PDB entry 8QPQ | electron microscopy, 2.70 A resolution | chains TD and LA of the 15 polymer chains in the assembly

# Chain TD
Molecule: gp30
From: Haloferax tailed virus 1
Chain sequence (115 residues; numbered 1 to 115; the number before each row is that of its first residue):
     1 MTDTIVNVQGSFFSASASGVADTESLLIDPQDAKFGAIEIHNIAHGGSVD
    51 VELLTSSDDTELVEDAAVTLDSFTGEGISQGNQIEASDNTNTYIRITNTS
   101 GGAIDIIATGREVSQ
Disordered / not traced: 1
Modified residues: His45 (N1-phosphonohistidine; NEP)
Bound ions: Mg2+ site 1: Asp59, Asp88, Asn91 (shared with Asp335(LA) of chain LA); Mg2+ site 2: Asn89 (shared with Asp335(LA) of chain LA); Mg2+ site 3 near Asp105 (its only coordinating residue here)

# Chain LA
Molecule: HK97 gp5-like major capsid protein
From: Haloferax tailed virus 1
UniProt: A0A410N6T9 (A0A410N6T9_9CAUD); residues 1-396 here = UniProt positions 1-396
Chain sequence (396 residues; numbered 1 to 396; the number before each row is that of its first residue):
     1 MLMEAALPGSDVSAREVAKVWPGAKKGDYSFLQGNQSRSLEAEMTRTARA
    51 EAGTDRHRALKDYAVDADNLPKTLSAGSKHLTEDGDVIEARLDDAIPRML
   101 FAASDPEYVDTLFREQLLEVVMEGRELRKVAREASNVINANTRVGDVPIA
   151 SDEEFARPTGQGAEIRDDGETYTTVAWNATKLTEGSRVTDEMRDQAMVDL
   201 IERNIQRVGASLENGINRVFLTELVDNAQNNHDTAGSNQGYQALNSAVGE
   251 VDKDDFRPDTYVTHPDYRTQLFNDTNLAYANRAGTNEVLRNREDAPIVGD
   301 IAGLDMHAAMSSATYDDGTDIGWSGGSETWGFSSDGDKGAVVYDRDNIHT
   351 ILYAPNGQDVEIKDYEDPIRDITGVNGRLHVDCQYSQGRSSATVQY
Disordered / not traced: 1-100
Bound ions: Mg2+ site 1: Glu115 (shared with 1 residue of chain LB); Mg2+ site 2: Glu154, Asp168; Mg2+ site 3 near Glu164 (its only coordinating residue here); Mg2+ site 4: Asn230, Asp254; Mg2+ site 5: Asn291 (shared with 1 residue of chain LB); Mg2+ site 6: Asp300, Asp305 (shared with 1 residue of chain LF); Mg2+ site 7: Asp335 (shared with Asp59(TD), Asp88(TD), Asn91(TD) of chain TD)

# Interface between chain TD and chain LA
Pairs across the interface - 10 pairs, chain TD then chain LA:
  Asp59(TD) with Asp335(LA)
  Thr60(TD) with Asp335(LA)
  Asp88(TD) with Asp335(LA), hydrogen bond (side chain-backbone)
  Asn89(TD) with Asp233(LA); Ala235(LA); Asp335(LA)
  Asn91(TD) with Asp335(LA)
  Gln115(TD) with Ala235(LA); Gly236(LA); Ser237(LA)
Other interface residues (no listed pair), chain TD (9 interface residues in all): Gln31, Lys34, Phe35
Other interface residues (no listed pair), chain LA (8 interface residues in all): Ser334, Gly336, Tyr396

# In short
9 residues of chain TD and 8 residues of chain LA are in contact; the contacts include 1 hydrogen bond. The
hydrogen-bonded pair is Asp88(TD)-Asp335(LA). Asp335(LA), Asp59(TD), Asp88(TD) and Asn91(TD) coordinate Mg2+
site 7.
Chain TD is gp30 and chain LA is HK97 gp5-like major capsid protein, both from Haloferax tailed virus 1; the
structure, C1 turret to capsid interface of full Haloferax tailed virus 1 adjacent to the portal-capsid
interface, was determined by electron microscopy, deposited together with 8QPG, 8QQN, 8QSI, 8QSY, 9FKB, 9H4P,
9H5B and 9H7V.
